7ZMG - chains 5 and a of the 43 polymer chains in the assembly; structure by electron microscopy, 2.44 A resolution.

== Chain 5 ==
Protein: NADH-ubiquinone oxidoreductase chain 5
Organism: Chaetomium thermophilum var. thermophilum DSM 1495
Notes: EC 7.1.1.2
UniProtKB: G1DJA3 (G1DJA3_CHATD); the construct has insertions or renumbered stretches relative to UniProt, so the offset changes along the chain: 1-444 = UniProt 1-444; 459-679 = UniProt 445-665
Chain sequence (679 residues; numbered 1 to 679; the number before each row is that of its first residue):
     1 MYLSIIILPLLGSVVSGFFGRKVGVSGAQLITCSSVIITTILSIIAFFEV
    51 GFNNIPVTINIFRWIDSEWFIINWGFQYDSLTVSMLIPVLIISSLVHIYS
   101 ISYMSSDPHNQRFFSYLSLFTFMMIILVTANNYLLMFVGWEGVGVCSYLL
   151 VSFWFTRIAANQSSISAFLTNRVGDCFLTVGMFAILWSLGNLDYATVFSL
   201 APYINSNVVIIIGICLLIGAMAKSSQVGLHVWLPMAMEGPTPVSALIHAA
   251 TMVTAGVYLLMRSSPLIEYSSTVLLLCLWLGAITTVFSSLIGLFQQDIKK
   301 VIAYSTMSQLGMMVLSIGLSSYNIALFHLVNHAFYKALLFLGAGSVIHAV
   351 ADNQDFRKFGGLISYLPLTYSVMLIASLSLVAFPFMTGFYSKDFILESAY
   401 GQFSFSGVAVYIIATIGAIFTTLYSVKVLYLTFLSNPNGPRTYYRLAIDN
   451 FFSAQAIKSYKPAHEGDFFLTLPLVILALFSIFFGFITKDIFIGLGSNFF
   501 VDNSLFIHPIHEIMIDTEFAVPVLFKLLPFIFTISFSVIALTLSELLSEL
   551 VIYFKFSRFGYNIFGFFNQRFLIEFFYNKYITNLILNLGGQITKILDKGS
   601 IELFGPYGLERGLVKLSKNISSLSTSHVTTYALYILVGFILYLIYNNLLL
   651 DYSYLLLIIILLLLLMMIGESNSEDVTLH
Disordered / not traced: 671-679
Differences from the reference sequence: insertion (445-458)
Residues lining bound ligands:
  - 1,2-Distearoyl-sn-glycerophosphoethanolamine (3PE), molecule 1: Leu3, Ile6, Ile7, Leu10, Leu11, Val14, Ile61, Phe62, Trp74, Phe76
  - 1,2-Distearoyl-sn-glycerophosphoethanolamine (3PE), molecule 2: Ile41, Ile44, Ile45, Phe47, Phe48, Phe52, Ile87, Ile91, Phe480, Phe484, Ile487, Thr488, Ile491
  - 1,2-Distearoyl-sn-glycerophosphoethanolamine (3PE), molecule 3: Ile61, Phe62, Arg63
  - 1,2-Distearoyl-sn-glycerophosphoethanolamine (3PE), molecule 4: Val286, Leu290, Leu293, Phe294, Gln296, Ile413, Ile416, Phe420, Leu423, Lys427, Leu431, Phe536, Ile539, Ala540, Leu543, Ser544, Val551, Phe554, Lys555, Ile563, Phe564, Phe567
  - 1,2-Distearoyl-sn-glycerophosphoethanolamine (3PE), molecule 5: Arg558, Phe559, Asn562, Ile563, Phe566, Phe567
  - 1,2-Distearoyl-sn-glycerophosphoethanolamine (3PE), molecule 6: Leu603, Phe604, Gly605, Gly608, Leu609, Arg611, Gly612, Leu613, Lys615, Ile659, Leu663, Met667
  - 1,2-Distearoyl-sn-glycerophosphoethanolamine (3PE), molecule 7: Leu603, Phe604, Arg611
  - 1,2-Distearoyl-sn-glycerophosphoethanolamine (3PE), molecule 8: Leu623, Tyr634, Val637, Gly638, Leu641, Leu655, Ile659, Leu662, Met666
  - Lauryl Maltose Neopentyl Glycol (LMN): Val180, Ala184, Trp187, Asn207, Ile210, Ile211, Ile214, Cys215
  - 1,2-diacyl-sn-glycero-3-phosphocholine (PC1), molecule 1: Ser13, Val14, Gly17, Phe18, His109, Arg112, Ser115, Tyr116, Leu119, Met123, Val138, Glu141, Gly142, Val145, Leu149, Phe155
  - 1,2-diacyl-sn-glycero-3-phosphocholine (PC1), molecule 2: Ala159, Gln162, Ile165, Ser166, Leu169, Thr170, Val173, Leu229, Met235, Tyr577, Asn578, Ile581, Thr582, Ile585, Leu586
  - 1,2-diacyl-sn-glycero-3-phosphocholine (PC1), molecule 3: Phe604, Gly605, Pro606, Leu609, Glu610, Leu613, Val614

== Chain a ==
Protein: NADH dehydrogenase (Ubiquinone)-like protein
Organism: Chaetomium thermophilum var. thermophilum DSM 1495
UniProtKB: G0RXU4 (G0RXU4_CHATD); aligned to UniProt positions 1-203 over residues 1-203 (the alignment contains insertions or deletions, so no single offset holds)
Chain sequence (203 residues; numbered 1 to 203; the number before each row is that of its first residue):
     1 MLSRRLVRAVAPLRSPVLPAARRLPLIQQRTFLPEAMVGRSKIDEKYPDS
    51 DYPTLTDKEDPDMNGGYINPPRIKRQFRDPHADWWDKQERRNFGEPVHED
   101 HDILGMFSPYEYTWITPGKGLFQIGLFIASFLGLCYVVKLTYPDRVSYPR
   151 EFEGGLERELGGAGAVRAFLCLDDEIMWMVSLYCLPASKLISSPVALQDK
   201 STS
Disordered / not traced: 1-31, 176-203
Differences from the reference sequence: conflict Val166 (Ala in G0RXU4), Ala168 (Met in G0RXU4)
Residues lining bound ligands:
  - 1,2-Distearoyl-sn-glycerophosphoethanolamine (3PE), molecule 1: Lys119, Phe122, Gln123, Leu126, Phe127, Ser130
  - 1,2-Distearoyl-sn-glycerophosphoethanolamine (3PE), molecule 2: Phe127, Ser130, Phe131
  - 1,2-diacyl-sn-glycero-3-phosphocholine (PC1): Phe107, Ser108, Pro109, Tyr110, Tyr112

== How chain 5 and chain a interact ==
Pairs across the interface (86):
  Thr156(5) with Gln88(a), hydrogen bond (backbone-side chain)
  Ile158(5) with Gln88(a); Glu89(a); Met106(a), hydrophobic; Phe107(a)
  Asn161(5) with Phe107(a)
  Gln162(5) with Met106(a), hydrogen bond (side chain-backbone); Phe107(a); Ser108(a), hydrogen bond (side chain-backbone)
  Ile165(5) with Phe107(a), hydrophobic
  Tyr203(5) with Gly161(a), hydrogen bond (side chain-backbone); Gly164(a); Ala165(a), hydrophobic
  Trp279(5) with Phe131(a), hydrophobic; Cys135(a), hydrophobic
  Ile283(5) with Phe131(a), hydrophobic
  Leu290(5) with Phe127(a), hydrophobic
  Tyr400(5) with Pro143(a)
  Phe403(5) with Pro143(a), hydrophobic; Asp144(a); Arg145(a); Val146(a), hydrophobic
  Ser404(5) with Tyr142(a)
  Phe405(5) with Cys135(a); Val138(a); Lys139(a); Tyr142(a)
  Val408(5) with Val138(a), hydrophobic; Tyr142(a), hydrophobic; Pro143(a)
  Ala409(5) with Val138(a), hydrophobic
  Ile412(5) with Leu134(a), hydrophobic
  Ile413(5) with Phe131(a), hydrophobic; Leu134(a), hydrophobic
  His508(5) with Leu160(a); Val166(a), hydrogen bond (side chain-backbone)
  Pro509(5) with Leu160(a)
  Ile510(5) with Arg167(a); Ala168(a), hydrophobic
  Glu512(5) with Arg150(a), salt bridge
  Asp516(5) with Ser147(a)
  Ala520(5) with Val146(a), hydrophobic
  Tyr561(5) with Trp114(a)
  Asn562(5) with Lys119(a), hydrogen bond; Gln123(a)
  Gly565(5) with Trp114(a)
  Phe566(5) with Trp114(a); Gln123(a); Ile124(a), hydrophobic
  Gln569(5) with Trp114(a)
  Arg570(5) with Tyr112(a)
  Phe571(5) with Ile124(a); Phe127(a), hydrophobic
  Leu572(5) with Ile115(a), hydrophobic; Gly120(a)
  Ile573(5) with Ile124(a), hydrophobic
  Glu574(5) with Tyr112(a), hydrogen bond
  Phe575(5) with Tyr112(a)
  Phe576(5) with Gly120(a); Ile124(a), hydrophobic
  Asn578(5) with Pro109(a); Tyr110(a); Tyr112(a)
  Tyr580(5) with Pro117(a)
  Thr582(5) with Pro109(a)
  Asn583(5) with Pro109(a)
  Leu586(5) with Pro109(a), hydrophobic
  Lys594(5) with Glu99(a); Asp100(a), salt bridge
  Tyr607(5) with Tyr52(a); Pro53(a)
  Glu610(5) with Tyr52(a)
  Arg611(5) with Tyr52(a), hydrogen bond (side chain-backbone); Pro53(a), hydrogen bond (side chain-backbone); Thr54(a)
  Val614(5) with Tyr52(a)
  Lys618(5) with Arg40(a), hydrogen bond (backbone-side chain); Ile43(a); Asp44(a), salt bridge; Tyr47(a)
  Asn619(5) with Arg40(a), hydrogen bond
  Ser622(5) with Arg40(a)
  Ser624(5) with Val38(a)
  Ser626(5) with Phe32(a), hydrogen bond (backbone-backbone); Leu33(a); Val38(a)
Also at the interface, not in a pair above, chain 5 (57 interface residues in all): Pro202, Val286, Ile515, Phe567, Thr625, His627, Val628
Also at the interface, not in a pair above, chain a (52 interface residues in all): Asp49, Ile103, Leu121, Phe152, Leu156

== Summary ==
The interface between chain 5 and chain a involves 57 residues on one side and 52 on the other, with 12
hydrogen bonds and 3 salt bridges. Polar pairs include Glu512(5)-Arg150(a), Lys594(5)-Asp100(a) and
Lys618(5)-Asp44(a).
Chain 5 is NADH-ubiquinone oxidoreductase chain 5 and chain a is NADH dehydrogenase (Ubiquinone)-like protein,
both from Chaetomium thermophilum var. thermophilum DSM 1495; the structure, CryoEM structure of mitochondrial
complex I from Chaetomium thermophilum (state 1), was determined by electron microscopy (same publication as
7ZM7, 7ZM8, 7ZMB, 7ZME and 7ZMH).
